1TJM - chain A; structure by X-ray diffraction, 1.18 A resolution.

[Chain A]
Molecule: Synaptotagmin I
From: Rattus norvegicus
Notes: fragment: C2B domain
UniProt: P21707 (SYT1_RAT); residues 271-421 here = UniProt positions 271-421
Chain sequence (159 residues; each row starts with the number of its first residue):
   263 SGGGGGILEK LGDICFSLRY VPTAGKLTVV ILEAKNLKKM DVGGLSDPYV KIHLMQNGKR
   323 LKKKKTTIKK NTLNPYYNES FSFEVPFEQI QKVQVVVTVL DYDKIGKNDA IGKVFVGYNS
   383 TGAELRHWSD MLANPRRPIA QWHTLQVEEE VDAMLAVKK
Not modelled in the structure: 420-421
Differences from the reference sequence: cloning artifact (263-270)
Swiss-Prot annotation at these positions:
  - binding site (Ca(2+)): Asp-303, Asp-309, Asp-363, Asp-365, Asp-371
  - modified residue (Phosphoserine): Ser-342, Ser-344
  - mutagenesis: Met-302 (M302K: Fails to localize at nerve terminals), Asp-303 (D303G: Fails to relocalize to nerve terminals after stimulation of neurotransmitter release), Asp-365 (D365E: Fails to relocalize to nerve terminals after stimulation of neurotransmitter release), Ile-367 (I367T: Slows synaptic vesicle fusion kinetics and exocytosis. Impairs the kinetics of synaptic vesicle endocytosis), Asn-370 (N370K: Slows synaptic vesicle fusion kinetics and exocytosis)
Bound ions: Sr2+: Asp-303, Asp-309, Asp-363, Tyr-364
What the authors report for this chain:
  - Sr2+ coordination: Asp-303, Asp-309, Asp-363, Tyr-364
  - conformationally variable residues (order/disorder transition): Asp-303 to Leu-307

[Overview]
Asp-303, Asp-309, Asp-363 and Tyr-364 coordinate Sr2+. UniProt lists 5 Ca2+-binding residues and 5 mutagenesis
sites. From the paper: Sr2+ coordination by Asp-303, Asp-309 and Asp-363 among others; conformational
variability at Asp-303.
Chain A is Synaptotagmin I (Rattus norvegicus); the structure, Crystallographic Identification of Sr2+
Coordination Site in Synaptotagmin I C2B Domain, was determined by X-ray diffraction (same publication as
1TJX, 1UOW and 1UOV).
